3MLC - chains A and B of the 3 polymer chains in the assembly; structure by X-ray diffraction, 2.22 A resolution.

# Chain A (and B)
Molecule: FG41 Malonate Semialdehyde Decarboxylase
Source organism: Coryneform bacterium
Notes: EC 4.1.1.-; chain B of this document is another copy of the same molecule, construct and numbering; everything in this record applies to it too
Sequence (136 residues; each row starts with the number of its first residue):
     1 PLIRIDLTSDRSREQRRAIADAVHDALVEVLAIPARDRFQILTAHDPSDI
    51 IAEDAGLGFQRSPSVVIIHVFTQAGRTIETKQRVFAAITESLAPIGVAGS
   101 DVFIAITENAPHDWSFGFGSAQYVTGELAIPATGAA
Not modelled in the structure: 130-136
Glycans and other covalent adducts: 3-chloro-3-oxopropanoic acid (PR6) linked to Pro1
Residues lining bound ligands: 3-chloro-3-oxopropanoic acid (PR6): Leu2, Ile33, Asp37, Phe71, Thr72, Gln73, Trp114, Phe116, Tyr123

# How chain A and chain B interact
Pairs across the interface - 69 pairs, chain A then chain B:
  Arg4(A) - Arg4(B)
  Asp6(A) - Arg4(B)  salt bridge
  Asp6(A) - Ile41(B)
  His45(A) - Ile41(B)
  His45(A) - Leu42(B)  hydrogen bond (side chain-backbone)
  His45(A) - Thr43(B)
  Asp49(A) - Arg13(B)  salt bridge
  Asp49(A) - Gln40(B)
  Asp49(A) - Ile41(B)
  Asp49(A) - Leu42(B)  hydrogen bond (backbone-backbone)
  Ile50(A) - Gln40(B)
  Ile51(A) - Arg38(B)
  Ile51(A) - Phe39(B)
  Ile51(A) - Gln40(B)  hydrogen bond (backbone-backbone)
  Ala52(A) - Arg38(B)
  Ala52(A) - Phe39(B)  hydrophobic
  Glu53(A) - Ala35(B)
  Glu53(A) - Arg36(B)  salt bridge
  Glu53(A) - Arg38(B)  hydrogen bond (backbone-backbone)
  Glu53(A) - Phe39(B)
  Asp54(A) - Arg36(B)  salt bridge
  Ala55(A) - Arg36(B)  hydrogen bond (backbone-backbone)
  Ala55(A) - Asp37(B)
  Ala55(A) - Phe39(B)  hydrophobic
  Ala55(A) - Phe116(B)  hydrophobic
  Ala55(A) - Leu128(B)
  Gly56(A) - Arg36(B)
  Leu57(A) - Gln122(B)
  Leu57(A) - Glu127(B)
  Leu57(A) - Leu128(B)  hydrophobic
  Phe59(A) - Arg36(B)
  Phe59(A) - Phe116(B)
  Phe59(A) - Phe118(B)  hydrophobic
  Gln60(A) - Arg36(B)
  Arg61(A) - Phe39(B)
  Arg61(A) - Phe116(B)  hydrogen bond (side chain-backbone)
  Ile67(A) - Ile41(B)  hydrophobic
  His69(A) - Leu2(B)
  His69(A) - Arg4(B)
  His69(A) - Phe71(B)
  Ile78(A) - His112(B)
  Lys81(A) - His112(B)  hydrogen bond
  Lys81(A) - Asp113(B)  salt bridge
  Gln82(A) - Val124(B)
  Phe85(A) - His112(B)
  Phe85(A) - Asp113(B)
  Phe85(A) - Trp114(B)
  Phe85(A) - Ser115(B)
  Phe85(A) - Gly119(B)
  Phe85(A) - Ala121(B)  hydrophobic
  Ala86(A) - Gly119(B)
  Thr89(A) - Phe118(B)
  Thr89(A) - Gly119(B)  hydrogen bond (side chain-backbone)
  Gly99(A) - Gly117(B)
  Gly99(A) - Phe118(B)  hydrogen bond (backbone-backbone)
  Ser100(A) - Phe118(B)
  Val102(A) - Phe116(B)
  Val102(A) - Gly117(B)  hydrogen bond (backbone-backbone)
  Phe103(A) - Leu2(B)  hydrophobic
  Phe103(A) - Phe39(B)  hydrophobic
  Phe103(A) - Trp114(B)  hydrophobic
  Phe103(A) - Ser115(B)
  Phe103(A) - Phe116(B)  hydrophobic
  Ile104(A) - Trp114(B)
  Ile104(A) - Ser115(B)  hydrogen bond (backbone-backbone)
  Ala105(A) - Asp113(B)
  Ala105(A) - Trp114(B)  hydrophobic
  Ile106(A) - Asn109(B)  hydrogen bond (backbone-side chain)
  Ile106(A) - Asp113(B)  hydrogen bond (backbone-backbone)
Other interface residues (no listed pair), chain A (34 interface residues in all): Asp46, Ser48, Phe71, Thr107
Other interface residues (no listed pair), chain B (31 interface residues in all): Arg17, Pro34, Thr107, Thr125

# Summary
The interface between chain A and chain B involves 34 residues on one side and 31 on the other; the contacts
include 13 hydrogen bonds and 5 salt bridges. Polar contacts include Asp6(A)-Arg4(B), Asp49(A)-Arg13(B) and
Glu53(A)-Arg36(B). Covalently linked 3-chloro-3-oxopropanoic acid: at Pro1(A).
Both chains are FG41 Malonate Semialdehyde Decarboxylase (Coryneform bacterium). Entry 3MLC (Crystal structure
of FG41MSAD inactivated by 3-chloropropiolate) was determined by X-ray diffraction, deposited together with
4LHO, 4LHP and 3MJZ.
